PDB entry 1HXY | X-ray diffraction, 2.60 A resolution | chains B and D of the 4 polymer chains in the assembly

[Chain B]
Name: HLA class II histocompatibility antigen, dr-1 beta chain
Organism: Homo sapiens
Reference sequence: P04229 (2B11_HUMAN); residues 1-190 here correspond to UniProt positions 30-219 (UniProt number = residue number + 29)
Amino-acid sequence (190 residues; row label = number of the first residue in the row):
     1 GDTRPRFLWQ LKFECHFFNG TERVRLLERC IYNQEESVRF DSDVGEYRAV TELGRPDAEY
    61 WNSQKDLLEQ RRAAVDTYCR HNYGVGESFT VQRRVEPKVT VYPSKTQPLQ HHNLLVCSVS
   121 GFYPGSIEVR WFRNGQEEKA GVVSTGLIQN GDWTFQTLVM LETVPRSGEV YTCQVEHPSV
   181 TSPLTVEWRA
Not modelled in the structure: 1-2, 104-111
Disulfide bonds: C15-C79, C117-C173
Metal / ion sites: Zn2+: H81 (shared with H206(D), D208(D) of chain D)

[Chain D]
Name: Enterotoxin H
Organism: Staphylococcus aureus
Reference sequence: P0A0M0 (ETXH_STAAU); residues 1-213 here correspond to UniProt positions 25-237 (UniProt number = residue number + 24)
Amino-acid sequence (213 residues; numbered 1 to 213; the number before each row is that of its first residue):
     1 EDLHDKSELT DLALANAYGQ YNHPFIKENI KSDEISGEKD LIFRNQGDSG NDLRVKFATA
    61 DLAQKFKNKN VDIYGASFYY KCEKISENIS ECLYGGTTLN SEKLAQERVI GANVWVDGIQ
   121 KETELIRTNK KNVTLQELDI KIRKILSDKY KIYYKDSEIS KGLIEFDMKT PRDYSFDIYD
   181 LKGENDYEID KIYEDNKTLK SDDISHIDVN LYT
Not modelled in the structure: 1
Disulfide bonds: C82-C92
Metal / ion sites: Zn2+: H206, D208 (shared with H81(B) of chain B)

[Chain B / chain D interface]
Residue-residue contacts (15):
  D66(B) - L125(D)
  E69(B) - V109(D)
  E69(B) - L125(D)
  E69(B) - R127(D)  salt bridge
  D76(B) - K169(D)
  D76(B) - S205(D)  hydrogen bond
  D76(B) - H206(D)  hydrogen bond (backbone-side chain)
  T77(B) - G111(D)
  T77(B) - A112(D)
  T77(B) - N113(D)  hydrogen bond (backbone-side chain)
  T77(B) - H206(D)
  R80(B) - S205(D)
  H81(B) - W115(D)
  H81(B) - H206(D)
  H81(B) - D208(D)  salt bridge
Also at the interface, not in a pair above, chain B (9 interface residues in all): T21, Q70, A73
Also at the interface, not in a pair above, chain D (13 interface residues in all): T123, I204

[Summary]
Chain B and chain D form an interface of 9 and 13 residues respectively, with 3 hydrogen bonds and 2 salt
bridges. Polar pairs include E69(B)-R127(D), H81(B)-D208(D) and D76(B)-S205(D). H81(B), H206(D) and D208(D)
coordinate Zn2+.
Chain B is HLA class II histocompatibility antigen, dr-1 beta chain (Homo sapiens) and chain D is Enterotoxin
H (Staphylococcus aureus); the structure, Crystal structure of staphylococcal enterotoxin H in complex with
human MHC class II, was determined by X-ray diffraction.
